7MLB - chains C and I of the 9 polymer chains in the assembly; structure by X-ray diffraction, 3.60 A resolution.

# Chain C
Protein: DNA-directed RNA polymerase subunit beta
Organism: Thermus thermophilus (strain HB8 / ATCC 27634 / DSM 579)
Notes: EC 2.7.7.6
Reference sequence: Q8RQE9 (RPOB_THET8); residues 1-1119 here = UniProt positions 1-1119
Amino-acid sequence (1119 residues; each row starts with the number of its first residue):
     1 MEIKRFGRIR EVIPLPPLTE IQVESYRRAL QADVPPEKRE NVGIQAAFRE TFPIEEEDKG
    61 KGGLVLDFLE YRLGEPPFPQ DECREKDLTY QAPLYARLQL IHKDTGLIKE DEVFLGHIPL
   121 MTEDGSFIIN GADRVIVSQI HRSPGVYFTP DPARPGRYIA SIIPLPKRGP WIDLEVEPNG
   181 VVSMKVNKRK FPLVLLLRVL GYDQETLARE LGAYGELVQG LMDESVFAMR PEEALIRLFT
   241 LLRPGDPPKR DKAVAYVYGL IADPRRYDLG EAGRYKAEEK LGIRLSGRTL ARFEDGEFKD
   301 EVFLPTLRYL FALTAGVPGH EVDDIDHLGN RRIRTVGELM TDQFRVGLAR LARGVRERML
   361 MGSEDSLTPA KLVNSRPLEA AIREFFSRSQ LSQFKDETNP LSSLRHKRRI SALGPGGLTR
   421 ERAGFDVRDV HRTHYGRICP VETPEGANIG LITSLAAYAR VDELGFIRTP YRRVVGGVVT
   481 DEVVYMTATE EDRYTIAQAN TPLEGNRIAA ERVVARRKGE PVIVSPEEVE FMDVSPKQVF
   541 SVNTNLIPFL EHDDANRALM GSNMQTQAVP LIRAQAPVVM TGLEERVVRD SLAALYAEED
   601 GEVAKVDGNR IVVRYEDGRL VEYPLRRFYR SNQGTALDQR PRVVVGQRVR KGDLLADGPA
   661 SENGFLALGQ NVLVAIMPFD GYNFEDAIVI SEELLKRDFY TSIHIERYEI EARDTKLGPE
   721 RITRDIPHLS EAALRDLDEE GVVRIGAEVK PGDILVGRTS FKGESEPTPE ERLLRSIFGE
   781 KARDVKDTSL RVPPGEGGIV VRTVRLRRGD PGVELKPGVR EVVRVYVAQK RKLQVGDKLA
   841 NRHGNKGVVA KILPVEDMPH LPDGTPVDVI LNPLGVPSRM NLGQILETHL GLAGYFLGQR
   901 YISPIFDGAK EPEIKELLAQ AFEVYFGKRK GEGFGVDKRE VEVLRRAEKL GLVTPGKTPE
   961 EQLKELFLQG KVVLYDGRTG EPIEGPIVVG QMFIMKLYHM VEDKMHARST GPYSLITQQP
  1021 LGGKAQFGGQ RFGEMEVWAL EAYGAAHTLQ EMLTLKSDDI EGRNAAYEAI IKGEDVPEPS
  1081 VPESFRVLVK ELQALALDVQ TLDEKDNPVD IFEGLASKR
Unresolved in the structure: 57-63, 1119

# Chain I
Molecule: 5-nt RNA strand
Sequence (5 nucleotides; row label = number of the first residue in the row):
     1 ACUCA
Metal / ion sites: Mg2+: A5 (shared with 3 residues of chain D)

# Chain C / chain I interface
Contacting residue pairs (15):
  Gln-390(C) with A1(I), sugar contact
  Leu-413(C) with C2(I), phosphate contact
  Arg-420(C) with A1(I), salt bridge to the phosphate; C2(I), salt bridge to the phosphate
  Pro-444(C) with U3(I), phosphate contact
  Asn-448(C) with C2(I), hydrogen bond to the phosphate; U3(I), hydrogen bond to the phosphate
  Ile-452(C) with C2(I), phosphate contact
  Gln-567(C) with U3(I), phosphate contact; C4(I), hydrogen bond to the phosphate
  Lys-838(C) with C4(I), phosphate contact; A5(I), salt bridge to the phosphate
  Lys-846(C) with A5(I), salt bridge to the phosphate
  His-999(C) with U3(I), sugar contact; C4(I), sugar contact
Interface residues without a listed pair, chain C (12 interface residues in all): Ser-411, Glu-445

# Summary
The interface between chain C and chain I involves 12 residues on one side and 5 on the other, with 3 hydrogen
bonds and 4 salt bridges. Polar contacts include Asn-448(C)/C2(I), Asn-448(C)/U3(I) and Gln-567(C)/C4(I).
Chain C is DNA-directed RNA polymerase subunit beta (Thermus thermophilus (strain HB8 / ATCC 27634 / DSM 579))
and chain I is a 5-nt RNA strand; the structure, Crystal structure of Thermus thermophilus transcription
initiation complex with 5nt RNA, was determined by X-ray diffraction, deposited together with 7MLI, 7MLJ and
7RDQ.
